Entry 6JDU (X-ray diffraction, 2.81 A resolution); this record covers chain A.

== Chain A ==
Name: PP1b
Source organism: Porcine reproductive and respiratory syndrome virus
UniProtKB: J9XNG9 (J9XNG9_PRRSV); residues 1-441 here correspond to UniProt positions 644-1084 (UniProt number = residue number + 643)
Amino-acid sequence (441 residues; numbered 1 to 441; the number before each row is that of its first residue):
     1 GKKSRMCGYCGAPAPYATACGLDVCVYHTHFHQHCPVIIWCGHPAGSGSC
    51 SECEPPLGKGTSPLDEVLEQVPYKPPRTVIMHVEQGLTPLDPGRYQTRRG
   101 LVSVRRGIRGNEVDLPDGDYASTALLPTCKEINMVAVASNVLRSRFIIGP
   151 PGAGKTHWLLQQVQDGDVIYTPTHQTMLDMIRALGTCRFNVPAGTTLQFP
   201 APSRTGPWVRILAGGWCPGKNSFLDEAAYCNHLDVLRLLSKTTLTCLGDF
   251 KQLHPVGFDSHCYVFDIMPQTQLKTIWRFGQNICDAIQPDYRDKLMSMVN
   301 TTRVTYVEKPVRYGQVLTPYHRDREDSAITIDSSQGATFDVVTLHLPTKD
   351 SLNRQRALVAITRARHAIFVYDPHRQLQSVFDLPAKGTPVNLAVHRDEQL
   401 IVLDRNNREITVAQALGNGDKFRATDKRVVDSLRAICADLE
Not modelled in the structure: 1-3, 396-404, 438-441
Sequence notes: engineered mutation Val380 (Met1023 in J9XNG9)
Bound ions: Zn2+ site 1: Cys7, Cys10, Cys25, His28; Zn2+ site 2: Cys20, His32, His34, Cys35; Zn2+ site 3: Cys41, His43, Cys50, Cys53; Ca2+: Glu66, Glu69, Ala228, Ser260
From the paper describing this entry:
  - Zn2+ coordination: Cys7, Cys10, Cys20, Cys25, His28, His32, His34, Cys35, Cys41, His43, Cys50, Cys53
  - contacts within the chain: Gly8-Met134 (backbone contact), Asp340-Lys427 (hydrogen bond), Asp340-Arg428 (hydrogen bond)
  - mutagenesis - K155A: abolished catalytic activity (helicase activity)
  - mutagenesis - Y73A/R94A, T173A/H174A, I211A/V256A, Y320A/H321A, T330A/S333A, D332A/R356A: abolished binding to dsDNA
  - mutagenesis - K155A, E226Q, R363A: abolished catalytic activity on ATPase
  - mutagenesis - D340A: decreased catalytic activity on ATPase

== In short ==
Cys7, Cys10, Cys25 and His28 form the Zn2+ site 1. The Zn2+ site 2 is built by Cys20, His32, His34 and Cys35.
The paper reports that Y73A/R94A, T173A/H174A and I211A/V256A, among others, abolish binding to dsDNA; Zn2+
coordination by Cys7, Cys10 and Cys20 among others; 10 substitutions were tested in all.
Chain A is PP1b (Porcine reproductive and respiratory syndrome virus); the structure, Crystal structure of
PRRSV nsp10 (helicase), was determined by X-ray diffraction (same publication as 6JDR and 6JDS).
